2AHF - chain A; structure by X-ray diffraction, 1.52 A resolution.

== Chain A ==
Name: unsaturated glucuronyl hydrolase
Source organism: Bacillus sp
Notes: EC 3.2.1.-
Reference sequence: Q9RC92 (UGL_BACGL); residue numbers follow UniProt; this construct covers 1-377
Chain sequence (377 residues; numbered 1 to 377; the number before each row is that of its first residue):
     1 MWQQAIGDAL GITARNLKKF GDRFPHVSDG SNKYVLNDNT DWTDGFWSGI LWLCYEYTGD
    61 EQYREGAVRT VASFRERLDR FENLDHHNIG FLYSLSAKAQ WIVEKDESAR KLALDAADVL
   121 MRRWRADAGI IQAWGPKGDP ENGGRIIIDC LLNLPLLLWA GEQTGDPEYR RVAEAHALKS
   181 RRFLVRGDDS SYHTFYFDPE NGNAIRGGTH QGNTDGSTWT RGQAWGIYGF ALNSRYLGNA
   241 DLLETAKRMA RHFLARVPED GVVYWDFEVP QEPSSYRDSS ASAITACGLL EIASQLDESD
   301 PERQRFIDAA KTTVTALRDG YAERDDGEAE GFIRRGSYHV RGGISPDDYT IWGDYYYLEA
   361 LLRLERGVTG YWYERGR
Sequence notes: engineered mutation Asn-88 (Asp in Q9RC92)
UniProt features mapped onto this chain:
  - active site: Asp-149 (Proton donor)
  - mutagenesis: Asp-149 (D149N: Large decrease in activity, but no significant conformational change), His-339 (H339S: Shows higher affinity for unsaturated chondroitin disaccharide sulfated at C-6 position of GalNAc residue (delta6S)), Gly-342 (G342S: Shows higher affinity for unsaturated chondroitin disaccharide sulfated at C-6 position of GalNAc residue (delta6S)), Ile-344 (I344K: Shows higher affinity for unsaturated chondroitin disaccharide sulfated at C-6 position of GalNAc residue (delta6S))

== Summary ==
UniProt lists active-site residue Asp-149 and 4 mutagenesis sites.
Chain A is unsaturated glucuronyl hydrolase (Bacillus sp); the structure, Unsaturated glucuronyl hydrolase
mutant D88N, was determined by X-ray diffraction together with 2AHG and 2D5J from the same study.
